8RKI - chains B and C of the 3 polymer chains in the assembly; structure by X-ray diffraction, 4.20 A resolution (low resolution: residue-level contacts below are approximate; hydrogen-bond / salt-bridge calls are withheld).

== Chain B ==
Name: Choriogenin H
Source organism: Oryzias latipes
UniProt: P79817 (P79817_ORYLA); numbering as in UniProt (aligned over 388-557)
Chain sequence (170 residues; row label = number of the first residue in the row):
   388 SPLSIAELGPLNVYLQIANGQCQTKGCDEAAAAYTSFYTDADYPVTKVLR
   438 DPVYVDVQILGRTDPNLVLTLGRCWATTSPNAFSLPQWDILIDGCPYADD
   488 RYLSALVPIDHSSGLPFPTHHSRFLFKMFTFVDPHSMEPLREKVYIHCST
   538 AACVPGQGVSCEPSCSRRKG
Disordered / not traced: 388, 555-557
Cystine bridges: C409-C414, C461-C535, C482-C552, C540-C548

== Chain C ==
Name: Choriogenin H
Source organism: Oryzias latipes
UniProt: P79817 (P79817_ORYLA); residues 221-387 here = UniProt positions 221-387
Chain sequence (167 residues; numbered 221 to 387; the number before each row is that of its first residue):
   221 TPPIGPPPPKSCEVPRDVRVPCGVPDISPSACDAIDCCHDGQSCYFGTGA
   271 TVQCTKDGHFIVVVAKDVTLPHIDLETISLLGQGQDCGPADSNSAFAIYY
   321 FPVTYCGTVVMEEPGVIVYENRMTSSYEVGVGPLGAITRDSSFELLFQCR
   371 YRATSVETLVVEVQPPD
Disordered / not traced: 221-231, 387
Cystine bridges: C232-C258, C242-C257, C252-C264, C274-C369, C307-C326
Metal / ion sites: ytterbium (III) ion site 1: D294, E296; ytterbium (III) ion site 2: D311, S312 (shared with 1 residue of chain A)

== Interface between chain B and chain C ==
Residue-residue contacts (36; chain B residue first):
  V435(B) with L290(C)
  L436(B) with P291(C); R359(C)
  R437(B) with P291(C); D294(C); R359(C); D360(C)
  R460(B) with L354(C)
  P473(B) with L354(C); G355(C)
  Q474(B) with L354(C); G355(C)
  W475(B) with G350(C); V351(C); G352(C); I357(C)
  Y484(B) with G352(C); P353(C)
  D487(B) with R359(C)
  R488(B) with E348(C)
  Y489(B) with R359(C); D360(C)
  K514(B) with R359(C)
  M515(B) with R359(C)
  F516(B) with I357(C); T358(C); R359(C)
  T517(B) with I357(C); T358(C)
  F518(B) with A356(C); I357(C)
  V519(B) with A356(C); I357(C); T358(C)
  M524(B) with Y347(C)
  P526(B) with T358(C)
Also at the interface, not in a pair above, chain B (22 interface residues in all): L472, F513, E525
Also at the interface, not in a pair above, chain C (18 interface residues in all): H292, V349

== In short ==
22 residues of chain B face 18 of chain C across their interface. D311(C) and S312(C) form the ytterbium (III)
ion site 2. D294(C) and E296(C) coordinate ytterbium (III) ion site 1.
Here chain B is Choriogenin H and chain C is Choriogenin H, both from Oryzias latipes. Entry 8RKI (Molecular
basis of ZP3/ZP1 heteropolymerization: crystal structure of a native vertebrate egg coat filament fragment)
was determined by X-ray diffraction together with 8BQU, 8RKF, 8RKG and 8RKH from the same study.
